PDB entry 8GAN | electron microscopy, 3.26 A resolution | chains D and K of the 16 polymer chains in the assembly

# Chain D
Protein: Cas7
Source organism: Neisseria lactamica
Reference sequence: A0A378VEU0 (A0A378VEU0_NEILA); residues 2-283 here = UniProt positions 2-283
Amino-acid sequence (283 residues; row label = number of the first residue in the row):
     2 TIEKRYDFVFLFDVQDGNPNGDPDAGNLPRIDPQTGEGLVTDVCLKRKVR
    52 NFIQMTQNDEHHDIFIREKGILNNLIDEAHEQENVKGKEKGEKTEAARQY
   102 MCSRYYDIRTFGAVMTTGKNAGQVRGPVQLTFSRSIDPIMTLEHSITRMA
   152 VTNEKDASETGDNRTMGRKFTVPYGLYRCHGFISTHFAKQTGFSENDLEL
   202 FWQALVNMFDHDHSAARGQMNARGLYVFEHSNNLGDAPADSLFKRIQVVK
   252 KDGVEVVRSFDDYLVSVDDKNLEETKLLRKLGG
Construct notes: expression tag (284)

# Chain K
Molecule: crRNA
Sequence (43 nucleotides; numbered 1 to 43; the number before each row is that of its first residue):
     1 GUUGAAACAGGGUCAGCUUGCCGUAGGUGGCAUCGCCCUCGUC

# Interface between chain D and chain K
Contacting residue pairs (52; chain D residue first):
  Asn19(D) - C34(K)  phosphate contact
  Pro20(D) - C34(K)  phosphate contact
  Asn21(D) - U33(K)  hydrogen bond to the phosphate
  Gly22(D) - U33(K)  sugar contact
  Gly22(D) - C34(K)  phosphate contact
  Pro24(D) - U33(K)  base contact
  Gly27(D) - U33(K)  base contact
  Asn28(D) - U33(K)  hydrogen bond to the sugar
  Arg31(D) - U33(K)  salt bridge to the phosphate
  Thr42(D) - U33(K)  phosphate contact
  Val44(D) - C31(K)  phosphate contact
  Val44(D) - A32(K)  phosphate contact
  Cys45(D) - A32(K)  sugar contact
  Lys47(D) - C31(K)  salt bridge to the phosphate
  Arg48(D) - A32(K)  salt bridge to the phosphate
  Arg51(D) - C31(K)  salt bridge to the phosphate
  Arg51(D) - A32(K)  salt bridge to the phosphate
  Arg68(D) - A32(K)  hydrogen bond to the base
  Phe112(D) - G30(K)  phosphate contact
  Gly113(D) - G30(K)  sugar contact
  Ala114(D) - G29(K)  hydrogen bond to the sugar
  Ala114(D) - G30(K)  sugar contact
  Val115(D) - G29(K)  base contact
  Val115(D) - G30(K)  base contact
  Gln124(D) - G26(K)  hydrogen bond to the base
  Gln124(D) - U28(K)  hydrogen bond to the sugar
  Gln124(D) - G29(K)  hydrogen bond to the base
  Val125(D) - G29(K)  hydrogen bond to the sugar
  Arg126(D) - G26(K)  base contact
  Arg126(D) - G29(K)  phosphate contact
  Arg126(D) - G30(K)  phosphate contact
  Gln130(D) - G30(K)  hydrogen bond to the phosphate
  Ile147(D) - C37(K)  sugar contact
  Ile147(D) - U39(K)  phosphate contact
  Thr148(D) - C37(K)  hydrogen bond to the sugar
  Thr148(D) - C38(K)  hydrogen bond to the base
  Thr148(D) - U39(K)  hydrogen bond to the phosphate
  Arg149(D) - C37(K)  phosphate contact
  Arg149(D) - C38(K)  phosphate contact
  Met150(D) - C38(K)  hydrogen bond to the phosphate
  Arg165(D) - C38(K)  hydrogen bond to the base
  Arg165(D) - U39(K)  hydrogen bond to the base
  Arg165(D) - C40(K)  hydrogen bond to the base
  Thr166(D) - C37(K)  base contact
  Met167(D) - C37(K)  base contact
  Arg169(D) - C37(K)  base contact
  Lys170(D) - C37(K)  base contact
  Ser215(D) - G35(K)  hydrogen bond to the phosphate
  Ser215(D) - C36(K)  phosphate contact
  Ala217(D) - G35(K)  phosphate contact
  Arg218(D) - C34(K)  phosphate contact
  Arg218(D) - G35(K)  salt bridge to the phosphate
Interface residues without a listed pair, chain D (38 interface residues in all): Asp108, Gly127, Ala216

# Summary
The interface between chain D and chain K involves 38 residues on one side and 14 on the other, with 17
hydrogen bonds and 6 salt bridges. Polar contacts include Arg68(D)-A32(K), Gln124(D)-G26(K) and
Gln124(D)-G29(K).
Chain D is Cas7 (Neisseria lactamica) and chain K is crRNA; the structure, Exploiting Activation and
Inactivation Mechanisms in Type I-C CRISPR-Cas3 for Genome Editing Applications, was determined by electron
microscopy (same publication as 8G9S, 8G9T, 8G9U, 8GAF and 8GAM).
